2E7L - chains A and E of the 4 polymer chains in the assembly; structure by X-ray diffraction, 2.50 A resolution.

# Chain A
Molecule: Cytotoxic Tcell receptor
Source organism: Mus musculus
UniProtKB: A2NTU7 (A2NTU7_MOUSE); the author numbering skips numbers that UniProt does not, so the offset changes along the chain: 1-93 = UniProt 21-113; 99-117 = UniProt 114-132
Chain sequence (113 residues; row label = number of the first residue in the row; note: 5 numbers in that range are skipped by the numbering (no residue carries them; nothing is unmodelled there)):
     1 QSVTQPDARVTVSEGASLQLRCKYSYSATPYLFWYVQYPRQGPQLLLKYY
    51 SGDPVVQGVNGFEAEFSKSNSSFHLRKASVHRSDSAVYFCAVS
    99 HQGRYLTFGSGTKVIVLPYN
Not modelled in the structure: 118
Cystine bridges: Cys22-Cys90
Differences from the reference sequence: engineered mutation Pro43 (Leu63 in A2NTU7), Arg82 (Trp102 in A2NTU7), His99 (Gly114 in A2NTU7), Gln100 (Phe115 in A2NTU7), Gly101 (Ala116 in A2NTU7), Arg102 (Ser117 in A2NTU7), Tyr103 (Ala118 in A2NTU7)

# Chain E
Molecule: H-2 class I histocompatibility antigen, L-D alpha chain
Source organism: Mus musculus
Notes: fragment: alpha 1, 2 domains
UniProtKB: P01897 (HA1L_MOUSE); residues 1-181 here correspond to UniProt positions 25-205 (UniProt number = residue number + 24)
Chain sequence (181 residues; row label = number of the first residue in the row):
     1 GPHSMRYFETAVSRRGLGEPRYISVGYVDDKEFVRFDSDAENPRYEPQVP
    51 WMEQEGPEYWERITQVAKGQEQWFRVNLRTLLGYYNQSAGGTHTLQRMYG
   101 CDVGSDGRLLRGYEQFAYDGCDYIALNEDLRTWTAADMAAQITRRKWEQA
   151 GAAEYYRAYLEGECVEWLHRYLKNGNATLLR
Not modelled in the structure: 176-181
Cystine bridges: Cys101-Cys164
Differences from the reference sequence: engineered mutation Arg15 (Pro39 in P01897), Asp30 (Asn54 in P01897), Val49 (Ala73 in P01897), Val66 (Ile90 in P01897), Arg97 (Trp121 in P01897), Arg131 (Lys155 in P01897)
UniProt features mapped onto this chain:
  - glycosylation (N-linked (GlcNAc...) asparagine): Asn86, Asn176

# Interface between chain A and chain E
Contacting residue pairs (20; chain A residue first):
  Ala28(A) - Glu163(E)
  Thr29(A) - Ala158(E)
  Thr29(A) - Tyr159(E)
  Thr29(A) - Glu163(E)  hydrogen bond
  Tyr31(A) - Tyr155(E)  hydrogen bond (side chain-backbone)
  Tyr31(A) - Ala158(E)  hydrophobic
  Tyr31(A) - Tyr159(E)
  Tyr50(A) - Ala150(E)
  Tyr50(A) - Gly151(E)
  Tyr50(A) - Glu154(E)
  Tyr50(A) - Tyr155(E)  hydrophobic
  Tyr50(A) - Ala158(E)
  Ser51(A) - Glu154(E)  hydrogen bond (side chain-backbone)
  Ser51(A) - Arg157(E)
  Ser51(A) - Ala158(E)
  Gly52(A) - Arg157(E)
  Lys68(A) - Glu166(E)  salt bridge
  Gln100(A) - Arg62(E)
  Gln100(A) - Val66(E)
  Gly101(A) - Tyr155(E)
Interface residues without a listed pair, chain A (10 interface residues in all): Arg102
Interface residues without a listed pair, chain E (13 interface residues in all): Gln65, Gly69

# Overview
10 residues of chain A and 13 residues of chain E are in contact; the contacts include 3 hydrogen bonds and 1
salt bridge. Among the polar pairs are Lys68(A)-Glu166(E), Thr29(A)-Glu163(E) and Tyr31(A)-Tyr155(E).
Here chain A is Cytotoxic Tcell receptor and chain E is H-2 class I histocompatibility antigen, L-D alpha
chain, both from Mus musculus. Entry 2E7L (Structure of a high-affinity mutant of the 2C TCR in complex with
Ld/QL9) was determined by X-ray diffraction (same publication as 2OI9).
